8S2E - chains L and C of the 8 polymer chains in the assembly; structure by electron microscopy, 3.80 A resolution.

Chain L:
Name: variable light chain
Organism: Homo sapiens
Chain sequence (203 residues; each row starts with the number of its first residue; note: 11 numbers in that range are skipped by the numbering (no residue carries them; nothing is unmodelled there)):
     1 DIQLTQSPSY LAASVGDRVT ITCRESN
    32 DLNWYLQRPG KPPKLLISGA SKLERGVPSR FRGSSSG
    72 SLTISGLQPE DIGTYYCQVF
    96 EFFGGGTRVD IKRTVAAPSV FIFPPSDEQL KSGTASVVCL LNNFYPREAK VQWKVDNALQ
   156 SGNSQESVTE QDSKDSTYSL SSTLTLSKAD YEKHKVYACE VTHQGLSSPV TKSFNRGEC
Unresolved in the structure: 108-214
Disulfides: Cys-23/Cys-88
Ligand contacts:
  - N-acetylglucosamine (NAG; 2-acetamido-2-deoxy-beta-D-glucopyranose), molecule 1: Ile-2, Leu-4, Glu-25, Ser-26, Asn-27, Asp-32, Leu-33, Asn-34, Cys-88, Gln-89, Val-90, Phe-91
  - N-acetylglucosamine (NAG), molecule 2: Ser-26, Asn-27, Phe-91

Chain C:
Name: Envelope glycoprotein gp120
Organism: HIV whole-genome vector AA1305#18
Chain sequence (441 residues; numbered 31 to 503 plus 1 insertion-coded residue; 33 numbers in that range are skipped by the numbering (no residue carries them; nothing is unmodelled there); the number before each row is that of its first residue):
    31 AENLWVTVYY GVPVWKDAET TLFCASD
    66 HNVWATHACV PTDPNPQEIH LENVTEEFNM WKNNMVEQMH TDIISLWDQS LKPCVKLTPL
   126 CVTLQCTNVT NNITDD
   150 MRGELKNCSF NMTTELRDKK QKVYSLFYRL DVVQI
   189 KEYRLINCNT SACTQACPKV SFEPIPIHYC APAGFAILKC KDKKFNGTGP CPSVSTVQCT
   249 HGIKPVVSTQ LLLNGSLAEE EVMIRSENIT NNAKNILVQF NTPVQINCTR PNNNTRKSIR
   309 I
   312 GPGQAFYATG
  321A D
   322 IIGDIRQAHC NVSKATWNET LGKVVKQLRK HFGNNTIIRF ANSSGGDLEV TTHSFNCGGE
   382 FFYCNTSGLF NSTWISN
   410 SNDSITLPCR IKQIINMWQR IGQCMYAPPI QGVIRCVSNI TGLILTRDGG STNSTTETFR
   470 PGGGDMRDNW RSELYKYKVV KIEPLGVAPT RCKR
Disulfides: Cys-54/Cys-74, Cys-119/Cys-205, Cys-126/Cys-196, Cys-131/Cys-157, Cys-201/Cys-433, Cys-218/Cys-247, Cys-228/Cys-239, Cys-296/Cys-331, Cys-378/Cys-445, Cys-385/Cys-418
Covalently attached groups: N-acetylglucosamine (NAG) linked to Asn-133, Asn-156, Asn-160, Asn-197, Asn-234, Asn-262, Asn-301, Asn-392, Asn-448
Ligand contacts: N-acetylglucosamine (NAG; 2-acetamido-2-deoxy-beta-D-glucopyranose): Asn-276, Ile-277, Thr-278, Asn-279
From the paper describing this entry:
  - post-translational modification sites: Asn-276

How chain L and chain C interact:
Residue-residue contacts - 10 pairs, chain L then chain C:
  Asp-1(L) with Gly-459(C); Ser-460(C); Thr-461(C)
  Gln-3(L) with Thr-461(C)
  Phe-91(L) with Thr-278(C); Asn-279(C)
  Glu-96(L) with Asn-279(C); Asn-280(C), hydrogen bond
  Phe-97(L) with Gly-459(C); Ser-460(C)
Other interface residues (no listed pair), chain L (6 interface residues in all): Ile-2
Other interface residues (no listed pair), chain C (7 interface residues in all): Ala-281

Summary:
The interface between chain L and chain C involves 6 residues on one side and 7 on the other, with 1 hydrogen
bond. Its one hydrogen-bonded contact is Glu-96(L)/Asn-280(C). One N-acetylglucosamine molecule is bound
between chain L and chain C. Bound to chain L: N-acetylglucosamine. The paper reports a modification site at
Asn-276(C).
Chain L is variable light chain (Homo sapiens) and chain C is Envelope glycoprotein gp120 (HIV whole-genome
vector AA1305#18); the structure, Fab4251-DS-SOSIP complex, was determined by electron microscopy.
